Entry 5GSE (X-ray diffraction, 3.14 A resolution); this record covers chains A and I of the 16 polymer chains in the assembly.

# Chain A
Name: Histone H3.1
Organism: Homo sapiens
UniProt: P68431 (H31_HUMAN); residues 0-135 here correspond to UniProt positions 1-136 (UniProt number = residue number + 1)
Chain sequence (139 residues; each row starts with the number of its first residue; numbers below 1 keep their minus sign (Gly-3 is residue -3)):
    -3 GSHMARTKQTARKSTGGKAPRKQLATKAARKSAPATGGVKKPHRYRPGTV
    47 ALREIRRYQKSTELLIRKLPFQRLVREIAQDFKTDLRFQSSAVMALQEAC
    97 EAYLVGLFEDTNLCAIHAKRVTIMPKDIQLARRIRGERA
Disordered / not traced: -3 to 38, 135
Sequence notes: expression tag (-3 to -1)
Swiss-Prot annotation at these positions:
  - modified residue: Arg2 (Asymmetric dimethylarginine), Thr3 (Phosphothreonine), Lys4 (Allysine), Gln5 (5-glutamyl dopamine), Thr6 (Phosphothreonine), Arg8 (Citrulline), Lys9 (N6,N6,N6-trimethyllysine), Ser10 (ADP-ribosylserine), Thr11 (Phosphothreonine), Lys14 (N6-(2-hydroxyisobutyryl)lysine), Arg17 (Asymmetric dimethylarginine), Lys18 (N6-(2-hydroxyisobutyryl)lysine), Lys23 (N6-(2-hydroxyisobutyryl)lysine), Arg26 (Citrulline), Lys27 (N6,N6,N6-trimethyllysine), Ser28 (ADP-ribosylserine), Lys36 (N6,N6,N6-trimethyllysine), Lys37 (N6-methyllysine), Tyr41 (Phosphotyrosine), Lys56 (N6,N6,N6-trimethyllysine) and 8 more in UniProt
  - lipidation: Lys18 (N6-decanoyllysine)

# Chain I
Molecule: 250-nt DNA strand
Organism: synthetic construct
Sequence (250 nucleotides; row label = number of the first residue in the row):
     1 ATCGGATGTATATATCTGACACGTGCCTGGAGACTAGGGAGTAATCCCCT
    51 TGGCGGTTAAAACGCGGGGGACAGCGCGTACGTGCGTTTAAGCGGTGCTA
   101 GAGCTGTCTACGACCAATTGAGCTCGAGCCTGGAGACTAGGGAGTAATCC
   151 CCTTGGCGGTTAAAACGCGGGGGACAGCGCGTACGTGCGTTTAAGCGGTG
   201 CTAGAGCTGTCTACGACCAATTGAGCGGCCTCGGCACCGGGATTCTCGAT
Disordered / not traced: 131-135
Modified / non-standard residues: 5CM (5-methyl-2'-deoxy-cytidine-5'-monophosphate) at position 27; 5CM (5-methyl-2'-deoxy-cytidine-5'-monophosphate) at position 130

# Chain A / chain I interface
Residue-residue contacts (26):
  His39(A) - DA146(I)  phosphate contact
  His39(A) - DA147(I)  phosphate contact
  Arg40(A) - DA146(I)  sugar contact
  Arg40(A) - DA147(I)  phosphate contact
  Tyr41(A) - DA146(I)  sugar contact
  Arg42(A) - DA146(I)  hydrogen bond to the phosphate
  Pro43(A) - DG68(I)  sugar contact
  Pro43(A) - DG69(I)  phosphate contact
  Thr45(A) - DT145(I)  sugar contact
  Thr45(A) - DA146(I)  hydrogen bond to the phosphate
  Arg52(A) - DG144(I)  salt bridge to the phosphate
  Arg52(A) - DT145(I)  salt bridge to the phosphate
  Arg63(A) - DA60(I)  hydrogen bond to the phosphate
  Arg63(A) - DA61(I)  phosphate contact
  Arg72(A) - DT51(I)  salt bridge to the phosphate
  Arg83(A) - DT50(I)  hydrogen bond to the base
  Arg83(A) - DT51(I)  sugar contact
  Phe84(A) - DT50(I)  sugar contact
  Phe84(A) - DT51(I)  hydrogen bond to the phosphate
  Gln85(A) - DT50(I)  phosphate contact
  Ser86(A) - DT50(I)  hydrogen bond to the phosphate
  Arg116(A) - DA71(I)  phosphate contact
  Val117(A) - DG70(I)  sugar contact
  Val117(A) - DA71(I)  hydrogen bond to the phosphate
  Thr118(A) - DA71(I)  hydrogen bond to the phosphate
  Met120(A) - DC72(I)  phosphate contact
Interface residues without a listed pair, chain A (21 interface residues in all): Leu48, Leu82, Lys115, Lys122
Interface residues without a listed pair, chain I (14 interface residues in all): DG66

# Summary
Chain A and chain I form an interface of 21 and 14 residues respectively, with 8 hydrogen bonds and 3 salt
bridges. Among the polar pairs are Arg83(A)-DT50(I), Arg42(A)-DA146(I) and Thr45(A)-DA146(I).
Here chain A is Histone H3.1 (Homo sapiens) and chain I is a 250-nt DNA strand (synthetic construct). Entry
5GSE (Crystal structure of unusual nucleosome) was determined by X-ray diffraction.
